3NI6 - chains A and B; structure by X-ray diffraction, 1.42 A resolution.

# Chain A (and B)
Molecule: 70 kDa peptidylprolyl isomerase
Organism: Plasmodium vivax
Notes: fragment: fk506-binding domain, residues 1-126; chain B of this document is another copy of the same molecule, construct and numbering; everything in this record applies to it too
UniProtKB: A5K8X6 (A5K8X6_PLAVI); residue numbers follow UniProt; this construct covers 1-126
Chain sequence (126 residues; numbered 1 to 126; the number before each row is that of its first residue):
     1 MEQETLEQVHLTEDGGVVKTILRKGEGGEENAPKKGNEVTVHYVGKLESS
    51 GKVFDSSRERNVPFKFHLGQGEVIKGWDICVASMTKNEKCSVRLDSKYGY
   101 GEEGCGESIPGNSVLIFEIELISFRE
Not modelled in the structure: 1-2 (chain B: 1-5)
Reported in the primary citation:
  - mutagenesis - Y100F, Y100W: unchanged catalytic activity
  - mutagenesis - Y100A, Y100E, Y100L, Y100P, Y100R: decreased catalytic activity

# Chain A / chain B interface
Residue-residue contacts - 27 pairs, chain A then chain B:
  Arg-60(A) with Gln-70(B), hydrogen bond (backbone-side chain); Glu-72(B)
  Val-62(A) with His-67(B); Gln-70(B)
  Glu-72(A) with Arg-60(B)
  Tyr-100(A) with Cys-105(B), hydrophobic; Gly-106(B)
  Glu-103(A) with Glu-103(B); Gly-104(B); Cys-105(B); Gly-106(B); Ile-109(B); Pro-110(B); Gly-111(B)
  Gly-104(A) with Gly-104(B); Cys-105(B); Gly-106(B), hydrogen bond (backbone-backbone)
  Cys-105(A) with Tyr-100(B), hydrophobic; Glu-103(B); Gly-104(B); Cys-105(B), disulfide
  Gly-106(A) with Tyr-100(B); Glu-103(B); Gly-104(B), hydrogen bond (backbone-backbone)
  Ile-109(A) with Glu-103(B)
  Pro-110(A) with Glu-103(B)
  Gly-111(A) with Glu-103(B)
Also at the interface, not in a pair above, chain A (14 interface residues in all): Phe-64, His-67, Glu-107
Also at the interface, not in a pair above, chain B (15 interface residues in all): Val-62, Gly-71, Lys-75
Disulfides between the chains: Cys-105(A)/Cys-105(B)
From the paper, about this interface:
  - residue pairs: Cys-105(A)/Cys-105(B) (covalent link)
  - interface residues, chain A: Arg-60(A), Glu-103(A), Gly-104(A), Gly-106(A)
  - interface residues, chain B: Gln-70(B), Gly-111(B)

# In short
14 residues of chain A and 15 residues of chain B are in contact; the contacts include 1 disulfide bond and 3
hydrogen bonds. Among the polar pairs are Arg-60(A)/Gln-70(B) and Gly-104(A)/Gly-106(B). The paper describes a
contact between Cys-105(A) and Cys-105(B). The paper reports that Y100A, Y100E and Y100L of chain A, among
others, reduce catalytic activity; interface residues Arg-60(A), Glu-103(A) and Gln-70(B) among others; 7
substitutions were tested in all.
Both chains are 70 kDa peptidylprolyl isomerase (Plasmodium vivax). Entry 3NI6 (Crystal structure of the FK506
binding domain of Plasmodium vivax FKBP35) was determined by X-ray diffraction (same publication as 4ITZ and
3PA7).
